Entry 6YO0 (electron microscopy, 2.90 A resolution); this record covers chains s and b of the 12 polymer chains in the assembly.

== Chain s ==
Name: ATPTT13
Organism: Tetrahymena thermophila
UniProtKB: I7MLU7 (I7MLU7_TETTS); residues 1-145 here = UniProt positions 1-145
Chain sequence (145 residues; numbered 1 to 145; the number before each row is that of its first residue):
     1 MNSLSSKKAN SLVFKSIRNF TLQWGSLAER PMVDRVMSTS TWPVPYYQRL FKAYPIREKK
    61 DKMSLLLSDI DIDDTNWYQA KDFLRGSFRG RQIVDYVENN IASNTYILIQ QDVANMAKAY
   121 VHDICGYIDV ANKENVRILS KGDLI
Disordered / not traced: 1-114

== Chain b ==
Name: subunit b
Organism: Tetrahymena thermophila
UniProtKB: I7MJ84 (I7MJ84_TETTS); residue numbers follow UniProt; this construct covers 1-381
Chain sequence (381 residues; each row starts with the number of its first residue):
     1 MHSTLRVFTK NNCLSFTNMN RFSTAAQVAQ ANYSKFRADY SASVAAFQQR IKTIEKENTG
    61 SMKKPMAKAY EHPYNSEHHP LNFSAVKIAE TFHDFIGPEQ VSPHYESFAM SRKFLLTFWG
   121 GFFVLNFGMA TVDLNWIMKS TYIPWIFWFQ LMYFYVEGKN SMFMPLLQRF YRRAAANEIF
   181 TMEAFYHENI ENKLRNLMRI TKGQLEYWDI HTSYGEIRAD SINNFLANEY LRLQSHITSR
   241 ALNILKQAQA YETMNQAALL QKLIDDATSA IDNALKGDKK AEVLARSLDS AIDGLSKGYM
   301 DYQNDPLLPL ILSSIEANVK KITTLSAQEQ ANLIGLTAEQ LKSIKENDVR ARKEFLESQP
   361 KLDNNLKNIE SVKKILATWG K
Disordered / not traced: 1-26, 62-210, 381

== How chain s and chain b interact ==
Residue-residue contacts (36):
  Tyr120(s) - His211(b)  hydrogen bond
  Tyr120(s) - Tyr214(b)  hydrophobic
  Val121(s) - Lys367(b)
  His122(s) - Ile369(b)
  Asp123(s) - Tyr214(b)  hydrogen bond
  Asp123(s) - Arg218(b)  salt bridge
  Ile124(s) - Tyr214(b)
  Ile124(s) - Arg218(b)
  Cys125(s) - Val372(b)  hydrophobic
  Tyr127(s) - Arg218(b)
  Ile128(s) - Ile375(b)  hydrophobic
  Asp129(s) - Ile375(b)
  Asp129(s) - Trp379(b)
  Ala131(s) - Phe225(b)  hydrophobic
  Ala131(s) - Leu226(b)  hydrophobic
  Ala131(s) - Glu229(b)
  Asn132(s) - Leu356(b)
  Asn132(s) - Trp379(b)  hydrogen bond (side chain-backbone)
  Asn132(s) - Gly380(b)
  Asn135(s) - Leu233(b)
  Asn135(s) - Phe355(b)
  Val136(s) - Leu356(b)  hydrophobic
  Val136(s) - Gly380(b)
  Leu139(s) - Ile237(b)  hydrophobic
  Leu139(s) - Arg352(b)  hydrogen bond (backbone-side chain)
  Leu139(s) - Phe355(b)  hydrophobic
  Leu139(s) - Leu356(b)  hydrophobic
  Gly142(s) - Arg352(b)  hydrogen bond (backbone-side chain)
  Asp143(s) - Asp348(b)
  Asp143(s) - Arg352(b)
  Leu144(s) - Arg240(b)
  Leu144(s) - Ala241(b)  hydrophobic
  Leu144(s) - Asp348(b)
  Ile145(s) - Ile244(b)
  Ile145(s) - Lys345(b)
  Ile145(s) - Asp348(b)  hydrogen bond (backbone-side chain)
Other interface residues (no listed pair), chain s (21 interface residues in all): Gly126, Val130, Ser140
Other interface residues (no listed pair), chain b (24 interface residues in all): Val349, Pro360

== Summary ==
21 residues of chain s face 24 of chain b across their interface, with 6 hydrogen bonds and 1 salt bridge.
Polar pairs include Asp123(s)-Arg218(b), Tyr120(s)-His211(b) and Asp123(s)-Tyr214(b).
Here chain s is ATPTT13 and chain b is subunit b, both from Tetrahymena thermophila. Entry 6YO0 (Cryo-EM
structure of Tetrahymena thermophila mitochondrial ATP synthase - F1/peripheral stalk) was determined by
electron microscopy together with 6YNV, 6YNW, 6YNX, 6YNY and 6YNZ from the same study.
